Entry 4KYW (X-ray diffraction, 2.35 A resolution); this record covers chains A and E of the 5 polymer chains in the assembly.

== Chain A ==
Molecule: Type-2 restriction enzyme DpnI
Organism: Streptococcus pneumoniae
Notes: EC 3.1.21.4
Reference sequence: P0A459 (T2D1_STRPN); residue numbers follow UniProt; this construct covers 1-254
Sequence (257 residues; numbered -2 to 254; the number before each row is that of its first residue; numbers below 1 keep their minus sign (Gly-2 is residue -2)):
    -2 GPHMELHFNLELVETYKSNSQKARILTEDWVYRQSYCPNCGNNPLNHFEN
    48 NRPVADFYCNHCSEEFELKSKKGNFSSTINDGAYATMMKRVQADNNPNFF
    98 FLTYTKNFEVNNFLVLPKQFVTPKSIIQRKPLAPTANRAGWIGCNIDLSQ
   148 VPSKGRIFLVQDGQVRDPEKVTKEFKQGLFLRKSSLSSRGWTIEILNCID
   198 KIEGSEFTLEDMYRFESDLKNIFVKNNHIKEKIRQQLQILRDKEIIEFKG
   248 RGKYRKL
Unresolved in the structure: -2 to 0
Differences from the reference sequence: expression tag (-2 to 0); engineered mutation Asn134 (Arg in P0A459)
Ligand contacts:
  - Ca2+ (CA): Asp53, Glu64, Leu65, Lys66
  - Zn2+ (ZN): Cys34, Asn36, Cys37, Asn39, Cys56, Cys59
Reported in the primary citation:
  - Ca2+ coordination: Asp53, Glu64, Leu65
  - catalytic residues: Asp53, Lys66
  - binding site for the 10-nt DNA strand: Asn16 to Gln31, Asn77, Asp78, Arg135, Trp138
  - binding site for the 10-nt DNA strand: Gln18, Asn48, Arg126, Leu129
  - specificity-determining residues: Gln18 (proposed by the authors, not directly observed)
  - conformationally variable residues (order/disorder transition): Leu129, Arg135, Trp138
  - specificity-determining residues: Trp138
  - contacts within the chain: Trp138-Gly140
  - binding site for the 10-nt DNA strand (chain E): Thr75 to Ala80
  - mutagenesis - L129A, R135A: decreased catalytic activity on Gm6ATC target sequence containing DNA
  - mutagenesis - W138A: abolished catalytic activity
  - mutagenesis - W138F, W138H, W138Y: decreased catalytic activity
  - mutagenesis - K229A/R231A: decreased binding to DNA
  - mutagenesis - K229A, R231A: decreased catalytic activity (citing earlier work)

== Chain E ==
Molecule: 10-nt DNA strand
Sequence (10 nucleotides; numbered 1 to 10; the number before each row is that of its first residue):
     1 CTGGXTCCAG
Modified positions: 6MA (N6-methyl-deoxy-adenosine-5'-monophosphate) at position 5

== Interface between chain A and chain E ==
Contacting residue pairs - 20 pairs, chain A then chain E:
  Arg179(A) with DT2(E), sugar contact; DG3(E), salt bridge to the phosphate
  Gly187(A) with DG3(E), phosphate contact
  Trp188(A) with DG3(E), hydrogen bond to the phosphate; DG4(E), hydrogen bond to the phosphate
  Phe220(A) with DG4(E), phosphate contact
  Lys222(A) with DG4(E), sugar contact; 6MA_5(E), phosphate contact
  Asn223(A) with DG4(E), hydrogen bond to the phosphate; 6MA_5(E), phosphate contact
  Asn224(A) with 6MA_5(E), hydrogen bond to the phosphate
  His225(A) with 6MA_5(E), salt bridge to the phosphate; DT6(E), salt bridge to the phosphate
  Glu228(A) with 6MA_5(E), base contact; DT6(E), base contact
  Lys229(A) with DG3(E), base contact; DG4(E), hydrogen bond to the base; 6MA_5(E), base contact
  Gln232(A) with DG4(E), hydrogen bond to the base; 6MA_5(E), base contact
Interface residues without a listed pair, chain A (12 interface residues in all): Arg231
Interface residues without a listed pair, chain E (6 interface residues in all): DC7

== Overview ==
The interface between chain A and chain E involves 12 residues on one side and 6 on the other; the contacts
include 6 hydrogen bonds and 3 salt bridges. Among the polar pairs are Lys229(A)-DG4(E), Gln232(A)-DG4(E) and
Trp188(A)-DG3(E). From the paper: catalytic residues Asp53(A) and Lys66(A); W138F, W138H and W138Y of chain A,
among others, reduce catalytic activity; 9 substitutions were tested in all.
Chain A is Type-2 restriction enzyme DpnI (Streptococcus pneumoniae) and chain E is a 10-nt DNA strand; the
structure, Restriction endonuclease DPNI in complex with two DNA molecules, was determined by X-ray
diffraction.
